Entry 5FD1 (X-ray diffraction, 1.90 A resolution); this record covers chain A.

Chain A:
Name: Ferredoxin
Organism: Azotobacter vinelandii
UniProt: P00214 (FER1_AZOVI); numbering as in UniProt (aligned over 1-106)
Chain sequence (106 residues; each row starts with the number of its first residue):
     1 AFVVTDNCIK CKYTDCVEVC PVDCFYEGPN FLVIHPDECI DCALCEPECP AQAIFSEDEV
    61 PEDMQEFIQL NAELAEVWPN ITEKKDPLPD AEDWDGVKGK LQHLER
Bound ions: 3Fe-4S cluster Fe: C8, C16, C49; 4Fe-4S cluster Fe: C20, C39, C42, C45
Small-molecule neighbours:
  - 3Fe-4S cluster (F3S): V4, C8, C11, K12, Y13, T14, D15, C16, L32, C49, P50, A51, I54
  - 4Fe-4S cluster (SF4): F2, V19, C20, P21, V22, C24, F25, I34, C39, I40, D41, C42, A43, L44, C45

Overview:
Bound to chain A: 4Fe-4S cluster and 3Fe-4S cluster. C8, C16 and C49 coordinate a 3Fe-4S cluster Fe ion. The
4Fe-4S cluster Fe site is built by C20, C39, C42 and C45.
Chain A is Ferredoxin (Azotobacter vinelandii); the structure, Crystal structures of oxidized and reduced
azotobacter vinelandii ferredoxin at ph 8 and ph 6, was determined by X-ray diffraction together with 1FDA and
1FDB from the same study.
